7QOI - chains EC and FD of the 140 polymer chains in the assembly; structure by electron microscopy, 3.62 A resolution.

Chain EC:
Protein: Major capsid protein gp32
Source organism: Bacteroides phage crAss001
UniProt: A0A385DVU6 (A0A385DVU6_9CAUD); residues 1-504 here = UniProt positions 1-504
Amino-acid sequence (504 residues; each row starts with the number of its first residue):
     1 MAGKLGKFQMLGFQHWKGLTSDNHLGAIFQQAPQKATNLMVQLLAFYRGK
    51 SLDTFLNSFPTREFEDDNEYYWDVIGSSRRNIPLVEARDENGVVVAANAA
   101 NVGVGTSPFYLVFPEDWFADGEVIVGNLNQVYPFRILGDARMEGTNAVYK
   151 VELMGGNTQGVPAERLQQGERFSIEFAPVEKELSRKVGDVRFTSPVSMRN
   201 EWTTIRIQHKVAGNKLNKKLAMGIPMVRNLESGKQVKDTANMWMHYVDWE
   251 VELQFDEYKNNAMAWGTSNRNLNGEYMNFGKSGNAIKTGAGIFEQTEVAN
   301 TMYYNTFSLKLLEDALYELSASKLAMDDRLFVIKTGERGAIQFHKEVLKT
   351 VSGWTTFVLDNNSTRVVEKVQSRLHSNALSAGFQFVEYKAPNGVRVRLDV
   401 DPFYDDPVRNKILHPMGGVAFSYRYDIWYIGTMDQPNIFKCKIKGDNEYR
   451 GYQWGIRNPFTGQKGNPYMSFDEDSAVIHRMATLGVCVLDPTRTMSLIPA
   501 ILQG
Unresolved in the structure: 1

Chain FD:
Protein: Portal protein gp20
Source organism: Bacteroides phage crAss001
UniProt: A0A385DT68 (A0A385DT68_9CAUD); residues 1-806 here = UniProt positions 1-806
Amino-acid sequence (806 residues; row label = number of the first residue in the row):
     1 MADFLNFPRQMLPFSKKTKQWRKDCLLWANQKTFFNYSLVRKSVIHKKIN
    51 YDLLNGRLHMSDLELVLNPDGIKAAYIPDRLQHYPIMNSKLNVLRGEESK
   101 RVFDFKVVVTNPNAISEIEDNKKNELLQRLQEMITDTSISEDEYNIKLEK
   151 LNDYYTYEWQDIREVRANELLNHYIKEYDIPLIFNNGFMDAMTCGEEIYQ
   201 CDIVGGEPVIERVNPLKIRIFKSGYSNKVEDADMIILEDYWSPGRVIDTY
   251 YDVLSPKDIKYIETMPDYIGQGAVDQMDNIDERYGFVNQNMIGDEITVRD
   301 GTYFFDPANLFTEGIANSLLPYDLAGNLRVLRLYWKSKRKILKVKSYDPE
   351 TGEEEWNFYPENYVVNKEAGEEVQSFWVNEAWEGTMIGNEIFVNMRPRLI
   401 QYNRLNNPSRCHFGIVGSIYNLNDSRPFSLVDMMKPYNYLYDAIHDRLNK
   451 AIASNWGSILELDLSKVPKGWDVGKWMYYARVNHIAVIDSFKEGTIGAST
   501 GKLAGALNNAGKGMIETNIGNYIQQQINLLEFIKMEMADVAGISKQREGQ
   551 ISQRETVGGVERATLQSSHITEWLFTIHDDVKKRALECFLETAKVALKGR
   601 NKKFQYILSDTSTRVMEIDGDEFAEADYGLVVDNSNGTQELQQKLDTLAQ
   651 AALQTQTLSFSTITKLYTSSSLAEKQRLIEKDEKQIRERQAQAQKEQLEA
   701 QQQIAAMQQQQKEAELLQKEEANIRDNQTKIIIAQIQSEGGPDEEDGIMI
   751 DDYSPEAKANLAEKIREFDEKLKLDKDKLKLDKKKAETDASIKRQALRKK
   801 SSTTNK
Unresolved in the structure: 1-5, 68-71, 271-281, 550-563, 740-806
Disulfide bonds: C201-C588
Ion coordination: Mg2+ site 1: A114, E119, Q160 (shared with 1 residue of chain FE); Mg2+ site 2: Y606 (shared with 3 residues of chain FC)

How chain EC and chain FD interact:
Contacting residue pairs (70; chain EC residue first):
  N57(EC) with P266(FD)
  F59(EC) with P266(FD)
  P60(EC) with D267(FD)
  T61(EC) with D267(FD); Y268(FD), hydrogen bond (side chain-backbone); I269(FD)
  E63(EC) with I269(FD), hydrogen bond (backbone-backbone)
  D66(EC) with R283(FD), salt bridge; D300(FD)
  D67(EC) with R299(FD)
  N68(EC) with R299(FD)
  R206(EC) with D294(FD), hydrogen bond (side chain-backbone); I296(FD)
  M242(EC) with N6(FD)
  D248(EC) with Q31(FD), hydrogen bond; K32(FD), salt bridge
  I443(EC) with R299(FD); D300(FD)
  K444(EC) with R283(FD)
  G445(EC) with R283(FD)
  D446(EC) with R283(FD); Y284(FD); P321(FD); D323(FD); L324(FD)
  N447(EC) with R283(FD); Y284(FD); G285(FD); G301(FD), hydrogen bond (side chain-backbone)
  E448(EC) with G285(FD); F286(FD), hydrogen bond (backbone-backbone)
  Y449(EC) with F286(FD); N288(FD); M291(FD), hydrogen bond; I296(FD), hydrophobic; Y303(FD), hydrophobic; F305(FD)
  R450(EC) with F34(FD); F286(FD), hydrogen bond (backbone-backbone); V287(FD); N288(FD); L320(FD)
  G451(EC) with N288(FD); M291(FD)
  Y452(EC) with F34(FD); N288(FD), hydrogen bond (backbone-backbone); Q289(FD); N290(FD), hydrogen bond (backbone-backbone); M291(FD), hydrogen bond (backbone-backbone)
  Q453(EC) with M291(FD); G293(FD); D294(FD), hydrogen bond
  W454(EC) with N290(FD), hydrogen bond
  P459(EC) with K32(FD)
  F460(EC) with K32(FD), hydrogen bond (backbone-side chain)
  T461(EC) with K32(FD)
  Q463(EC) with F35(FD)
  N466(EC) with N290(FD), hydrogen bond
  Y468(EC) with N290(FD); I292(FD); N309(FD), hydrogen bond (side chain-backbone)
  M469(EC) with I292(FD)
  S470(EC) with N290(FD); M291(FD), hydrogen bond (side chain-backbone); I292(FD)
  H479(EC) with M291(FD); D294(FD), salt bridge
  M481(EC) with I296(FD), hydrophobic; V298(FD), hydrophobic; Y303(FD), hydrogen bond (backbone-side chain)
Interface residues without a listed pair, chain EC (40 interface residues in all): R62, N217, M244, K442, G462, P467, A482
Interface residues without a listed pair, chain FD (37 interface residues in all): Y37, G270, A308, L310

Summary:
40 residues of chain EC and 37 residues of chain FD are in contact, with 18 hydrogen bonds and 3 salt bridges.
Polar contacts include D66(EC)-R283(FD), D248(EC)-K32(FD) and H479(EC)-D294(FD). A114(FD), E119(FD) and
Q160(FD) coordinate Mg2+ site 1.
Chain EC is Major capsid protein gp32 and chain FD is Portal protein gp20, both from Bacteroides phage
crAss001; the structure, Unique vertex of the phicrAss001 virion, was determined by electron microscopy (same
publication as 7QOG, 7QOH, 7QOJ, 7QOK and 7QOL).
